3ARD - chains A and C of the 4 polymer chains in the assembly; structure by X-ray diffraction, 3.01 A resolution.

# Chain A
Molecule: Antigen-presenting glycoprotein CD1d1
Source organism: Mus musculus
Notes: fragment: heavy chain
UniProtKB: P11609 (CD1D1_MOUSE); residues 1-279 here correspond to UniProt positions 19-297 (UniProt number = residue number + 18)
Sequence (302 residues; numbered 1 to 302; the number before each row is that of its first residue):
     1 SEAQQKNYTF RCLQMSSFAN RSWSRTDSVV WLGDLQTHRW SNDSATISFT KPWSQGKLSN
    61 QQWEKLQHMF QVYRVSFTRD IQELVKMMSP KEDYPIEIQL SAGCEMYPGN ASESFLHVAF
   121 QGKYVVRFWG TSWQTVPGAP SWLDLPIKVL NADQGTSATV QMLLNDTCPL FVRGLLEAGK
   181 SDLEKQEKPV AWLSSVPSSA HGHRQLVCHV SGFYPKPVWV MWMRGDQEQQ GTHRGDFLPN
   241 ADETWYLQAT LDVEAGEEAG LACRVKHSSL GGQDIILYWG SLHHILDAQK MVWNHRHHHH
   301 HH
Unresolved in the structure: 1-5, 108, 301-302
Construct notes: conflict His201 (Asp219 in P11609); expression tag (280-302)
Cystine bridges: Cys104-Cys168, Cys208-Cys263
Covalent attachments: N-acetylglucosamine (NAG) linked to Asn20, Asn42, Asn165
Ligand contacts: 3GH (N-{(2S,3R)-1-[(3-deoxy-alpha-D-xylo-hexopyranosyl)oxy]-3-hydroxyoctadecan-2-yl}hexacosanamide): Phe10, Cys12, Gln14, Ser28, Val30, Trp40, Ile47, Trp63, Leu66, Met69, Phe70, Val72, Tyr73, Ser76, Phe77, Asp80, Ile81, Leu84, Val85, Leu100, Ala102, Gly103, Leu116, Val118, Phe120, Trp133, Trp142, Leu150, Asp153, Gly155, Thr156, Thr159, Val160, Leu163, Leu164, Thr167, Cys168, Phe171
Swiss-Prot annotation at these positions:
  - binding site (a D-galactosylceramide): Asp80, Asp153 to Thr156
  - glycosylation (N-linked (GlcNAc...) asparagine): Asn7, Asn20, Asn42, Asn110, Asn165

# Chain C
Molecule: NKT Valpha14-Jalpha18
Source organism: Mus musculus
Sequence (207 residues; each row starts with the number of its first residue; note: 3 numbers in that range are skipped by the numbering (no residue carries them; nothing is unmodelled there)):
     1 TQVEQSPQSL VVRQGENSVL QCNYSVTPDN HLRWFKQDTG KGLVSLTVLV DQKDKTSNGR
    62 YSATLDKDAK HSTLHITATL LDDTATYICV VGDRGSALG
   103 RLHFGAGTQL IVIPDIQNPD PAVYQLRDSK SSDKSVCLFT DFDSQTNVSQ SKDSDVYITD
   163 KCVLDMRSMD FKSNSAVAWS NKSDFACANA FNNSIIPEDT FFPSPESS
Unresolved in the structure: 185-186, 208-210
Cystine bridges: Cys22-Cys90, Cys139-Cys189
Ligand contacts: 3GH (N-{(2S,3R)-1-[(3-deoxy-alpha-D-xylo-hexopyranosyl)oxy]-3-hydroxyoctadecan-2-yl}hexacosanamide): Pro28, Asn30, Asp94, Arg95, Gly96

# How chain A and chain C interact
Residue-residue contacts - 18 pairs, chain A then chain C:
  Val72(A) with Thr27(C); Pro28(C), hydrophobic
  Ser76(A) with Pro28(C); Arg95(C), hydrogen bond (backbone-side chain)
  Arg79(A) with Asp94(C), salt bridge; Arg95(C); Leu99(C), hydrogen bond (side chain-backbone); Gly100(C); Arg103(C)
  Asp80(A) with Arg95(C), salt bridge; Leu99(C)
  Glu83(A) with Leu99(C); Arg103(C), salt bridge
  Val149(A) with Ser97(C); Leu99(C), hydrophobic
  Ala152(A) with Gly96(C)
  Asp153(A) with Gly96(C); Ser97(C)
Also at the interface, not in a pair above, chain A (10 interface residues in all): Leu84, Leu150
Also at the interface, not in a pair above, chain C (10 interface residues in all): Ala98

# In short
The chain A/chain C interface involves 10 residues from each chain, with 2 hydrogen bonds and 3 salt bridges.
Among the polar pairs are Arg79(A)-Asp94(C), Asp80(A)-Arg95(C) and Glu83(A)-Arg103(C). Compound 3GH is bound
between chain A and chain C.
Chain A is Antigen-presenting glycoprotein CD1d1 and chain C is NKT Valpha14-Jalpha18, both from Mus musculus;
the structure, Ternary crystal structure of the mouse NKT TCR-CD1d-3'deoxy-alpha-galactosylceramide, was
determined by X-ray diffraction together with 3ARB, 3ARE, 3ARF and 3ARG from the same study.
